Entry 5ONF (X-ray diffraction, 2.80 A resolution); this record covers chains A and C.

# Chain A (and C)
Molecule: Epsin-1
Source organism: Saccharomyces cerevisiae (strain ATCC 204508 / S288c)
Notes: chain C of this document is another copy of the same molecule, construct and numbering; everything in this record applies to it too
Reference sequence: Q12518 (ENT1_YEAST); residues 1-154 here = UniProt positions 1-154
Chain sequence (154 residues; numbered 1 to 154; the number before each row is that of its first residue):
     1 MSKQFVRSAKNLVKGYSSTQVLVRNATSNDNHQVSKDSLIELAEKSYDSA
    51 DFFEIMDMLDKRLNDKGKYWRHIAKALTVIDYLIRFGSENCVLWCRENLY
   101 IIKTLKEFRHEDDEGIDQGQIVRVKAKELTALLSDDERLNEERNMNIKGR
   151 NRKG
Unresolved in the structure: 148-154
From the paper describing this entry:
  - mutagenesis - T104E: decreased binding to PIP2

# Interface between chain A and chain C
Contacting residue pairs (18):
  Met-1(A) with Asn-90(C)
  Val-6(A) with Glu-97(C)
  Ala-9(A) with Phe-53(C), hydrophobic
  Lys-10(A) with Trp-94(C); Glu-97(C); Asn-98(C)
  Val-13(A) with Phe-53(C), hydrophobic; Asp-57(C)
  Lys-14(A) with Asp-57(C); Lys-61(C)
  Asn-29(A) with Tyr-100(C)
  Lys-66(A) with Asn-64(C); Asp-65(C)
  Lys-68(A) with Leu-105(C); Phe-108(C)
  Tyr-69(A) with Asn-64(C), hydrogen bond
  Asp-112(A) with Glu-107(C)
  Asp-113(A) with Glu-107(C)
Interface residues without a listed pair, chain A (15 interface residues in all): Ser-2, Lys-3, Arg-24
Interface residues without a listed pair, chain C (17 interface residues in all): Leu-93, Ile-101, Thr-104, Arg-109

# Overview
The interface between chain A and chain C involves 15 residues on one side and 17 on the other, with 1
hydrogen bond. The hydrogen-bonded pair is Tyr-69(A)/Asn-64(C). The paper reports that T104E of chain A
reduces binding to PIP2.
Both chains are Epsin-1 (Saccharomyces cerevisiae (strain ATCC 204508 / S288c)). Entry 5ONF (The ENTH domain
from epsin-1) was determined by X-ray diffraction (same publication as 5ON7, 5OO7 and 6ENR).
